8TVQ - chains A and B of the 14 polymer chains in the assembly; structure by electron microscopy, 4.60 A resolution (low resolution: residue-level contacts below are approximate; hydrogen-bond / salt-bridge calls are withheld).

== Chain A ==
Molecule: DNA-directed RNA polymerase II subunit RPB1
Organism: Saccharomyces cerevisiae
Notes: EC 2.7.7.6
UniProtKB: P04050 (RPB1_YEAST); numbering as in UniProt (aligned over 1-1733)
Chain sequence (1733 residues; numbered 1 to 1733; the number before each row is that of its first residue):
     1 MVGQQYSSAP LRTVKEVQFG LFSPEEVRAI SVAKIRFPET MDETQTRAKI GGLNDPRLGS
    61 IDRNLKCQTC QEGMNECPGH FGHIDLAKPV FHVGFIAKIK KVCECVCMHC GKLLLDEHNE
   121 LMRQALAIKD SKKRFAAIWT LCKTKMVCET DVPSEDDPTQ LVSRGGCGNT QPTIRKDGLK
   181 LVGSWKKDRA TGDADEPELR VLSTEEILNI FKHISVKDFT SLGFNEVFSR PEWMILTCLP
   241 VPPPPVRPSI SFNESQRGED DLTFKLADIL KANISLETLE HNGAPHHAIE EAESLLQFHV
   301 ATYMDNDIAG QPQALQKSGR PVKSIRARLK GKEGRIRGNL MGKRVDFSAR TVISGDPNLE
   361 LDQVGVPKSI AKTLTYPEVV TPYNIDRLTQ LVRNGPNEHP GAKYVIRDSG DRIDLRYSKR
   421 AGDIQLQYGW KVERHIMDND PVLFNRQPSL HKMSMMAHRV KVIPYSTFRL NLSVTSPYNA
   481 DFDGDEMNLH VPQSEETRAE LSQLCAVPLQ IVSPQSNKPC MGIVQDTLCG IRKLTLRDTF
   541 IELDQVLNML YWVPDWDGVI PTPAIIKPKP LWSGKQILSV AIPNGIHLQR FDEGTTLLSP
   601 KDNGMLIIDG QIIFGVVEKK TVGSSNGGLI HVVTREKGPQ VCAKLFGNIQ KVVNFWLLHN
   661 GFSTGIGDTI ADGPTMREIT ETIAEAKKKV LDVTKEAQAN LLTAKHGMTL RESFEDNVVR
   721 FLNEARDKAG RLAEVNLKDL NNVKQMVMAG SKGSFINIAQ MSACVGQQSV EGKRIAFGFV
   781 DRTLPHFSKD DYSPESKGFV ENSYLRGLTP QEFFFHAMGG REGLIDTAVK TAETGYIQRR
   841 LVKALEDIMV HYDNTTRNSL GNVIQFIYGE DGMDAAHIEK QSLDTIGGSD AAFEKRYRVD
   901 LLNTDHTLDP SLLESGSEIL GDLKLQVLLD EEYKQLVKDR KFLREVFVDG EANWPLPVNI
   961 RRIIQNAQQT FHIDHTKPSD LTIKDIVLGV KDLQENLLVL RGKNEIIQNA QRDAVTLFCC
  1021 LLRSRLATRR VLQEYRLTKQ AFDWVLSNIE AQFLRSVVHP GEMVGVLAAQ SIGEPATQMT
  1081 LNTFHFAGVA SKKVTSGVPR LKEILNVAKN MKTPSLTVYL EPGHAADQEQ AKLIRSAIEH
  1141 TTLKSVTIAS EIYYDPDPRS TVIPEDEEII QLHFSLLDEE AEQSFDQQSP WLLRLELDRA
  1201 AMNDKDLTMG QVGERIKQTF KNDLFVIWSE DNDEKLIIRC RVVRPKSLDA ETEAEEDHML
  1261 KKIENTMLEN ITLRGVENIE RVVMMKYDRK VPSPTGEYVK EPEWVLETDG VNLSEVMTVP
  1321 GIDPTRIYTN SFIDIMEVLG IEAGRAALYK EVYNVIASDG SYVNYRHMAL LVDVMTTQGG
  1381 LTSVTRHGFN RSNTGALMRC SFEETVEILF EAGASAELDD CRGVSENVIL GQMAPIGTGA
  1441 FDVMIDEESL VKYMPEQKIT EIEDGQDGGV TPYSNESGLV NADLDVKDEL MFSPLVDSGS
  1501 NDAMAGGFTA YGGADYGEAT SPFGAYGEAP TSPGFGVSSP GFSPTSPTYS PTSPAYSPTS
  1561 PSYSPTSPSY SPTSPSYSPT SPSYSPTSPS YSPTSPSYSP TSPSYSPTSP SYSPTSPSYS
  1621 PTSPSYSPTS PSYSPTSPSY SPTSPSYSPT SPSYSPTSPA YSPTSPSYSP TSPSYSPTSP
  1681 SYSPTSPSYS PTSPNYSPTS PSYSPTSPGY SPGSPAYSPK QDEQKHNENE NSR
Disordered / not traced: 1-7, 42-44, 188-198, 1079-1096, 1158-1187, 1221-1224, 1243-1256, 1444-1733
Swiss-Prot annotation at these positions:
  - region: Pro248 to Asp260 (Lid loop), Asn306 to Lys323 (Rudder loop), Pro810 to Glu822 (Bridging helix)
  - binding site (Zn(2+)): Cys67, Cys70, Cys77, His80, Cys107, Cys110, Cys148, Cys167
  - binding site (Mg(2+)): Asp481, Asp483, Asp485
  - modified residue: Thr1471 (Phosphothreonine)
  - cross-link (Glycyl lysine isopeptide (Lys-Gly)): Lys695 (interchain with G-Cter in ubiquitin), Lys1246 (interchain with G-Cter in ubiquitin), Lys1350 (interchain with G-Cter in ubiquitin)
  - natural variant: Ser1653 to Pro1659 (deletion: In strain: A364A)
  - mutagenesis: Lys1246 (K1246R: Impairs ubiquitination during transcription stress)
Bound ions: Zn2+ site 1: Cys67, Cys77; Zn2+ site 2: Met108, Cys110, Cys167; Mg2+: Asp483, Asp485 (shared with 1 residue of chain R)

== Chain B ==
Molecule: DNA-directed RNA polymerase subunit beta
Organism: Saccharomyces cerevisiae
Notes: EC 2.7.7.6
UniProtKB: A0A6A5Q4H2 (A0A6A5Q4H2_YEASX); numbering as in UniProt (aligned over 1-1224)
Chain sequence (1224 residues; each row starts with the number of its first residue):
     1 MSDLANSEKY YDEDPYGFED ESAPITAEDS WAVISAFFRE KGLVSQQLDS FNQFVDYTLQ
    61 DIICEDSTLI LEQLAQHTTE SDNISRKYEI SFGKIYVTKP MVNESDGVTH ALYPQEARLR
   121 NLTYSSGLFV DVKKRTYEAI DVPGRELKYE LIAEESEDDS ESGKVFIGRL PIMLRSKNCY
   181 LSEATESDLY KLKECPFDMG GYFIINGSEK VLIAQERSAG NIVQVFKKAA PSPISHVAEI
   241 RSALEKGSRF ISTLQVKLYG REGSSARTIK ATLPYIKQDI PIVIIFRALG IIPDGEILEH
   301 ICYDVNDWQM LEMLKPCVED GFVIQDRETA LDFIGRRGTA LGIKKEKRIQ YAKDILQKEF
   361 LPHITQLEGF ESRKAFFLGY MINRLLLCAL DRKDQDDRDH FGKKRLDLAG PLLAQLFKTL
   421 FKKLTKDIFR YMQRTVEEAH DFNMKLAINA KTITSGLKYA LATGNWGEQK KAMSSRAGVS
   481 QVLNRYTYSS TLSHLRRTNT PIGRDGKLAK PRQLHNTHWG LVCPAETPEG QACGLVKNLS
   541 LMSCISVGTD PMPIITFLSE WGMEPLEDYV PHQSPDATRV FVNGVWHGVH RNPARLMETL
   601 RTLRRKGDIN PEVSMIRDIR EKELKIFTDA GRVYRPLFIV EDDESLGHKE LKVRKGHIAK
   661 LMATEYQDIE GGFEDVEEYT WSSLLNEGLV EYIDAEEEES ILIAMQPEDL EPAEANEEND
   721 LDVDPAKRIR VSHHATTFTH CEIHPSMILG VAASIIPFPD HNQSPRNTYQ SAMGKQAMGV
   781 FLTNYNVRMD TMANILYYPQ KPLGTTRAME YLKFRELPAG QNAIVAIACY SGYNQEDSMI
   841 MNQSSIDRGL FRSLFFRSYM DQEKKYGMSI TETFEKPQRT NTLRMKHGTY DKLDDDGLIA
   901 PGVRVSGEDV IIGKTTPISP DEEELGQRTA YHSKRDASTP LRSTENGIVD QVLVTTNQDG
   961 LKFVKVRVRT TKIPQIGDKF ASRHGQKGTI GITYRREDMP FTAEGIVPDL IINPHAIPSR
  1021 MTVAHLIECL LSKVAALSGN EGDASPFTDI TVEGISKLLR EHGYQSRGFE VMYNGHTGKK
  1081 LMAQIFFGPT YYQRLRHMVD DKIHARARGP MQVLTRQPVE GRSRDGGLRF GEMERDCMIA
  1141 HGAASFLKER LMEASDAFRV HICGICGLMT VIAKLNHNQF ECKGCDNKID IYQIHIPYAA
  1201 KLLFQELMAM NITPRLYTDR SRDF
Disordered / not traced: 1-19, 73-86, 140-161, 244-251, 340-346, 436-441, 468-475, 503-513, 673-676, 717-735, 880-944
Bound ions: Zn2+: Cys1163, Cys1166, Cys1185

== Chain A / chain B interface ==
Pairs across the interface (289; chain A residue first):
  Ser8(A) - Phe1180(B)
  Ser8(A) - Gln1193(B)
  Ala9(A) - Gln1193(B)
  Pro10(A) - Ile1191(B)
  Pro10(A) - Tyr1192(B)
  Pro10(A) - Gln1193(B)
  Leu11(A) - Gln1193(B)
  Arg12(A) - Tyr1192(B)
  Arg12(A) - Gln1193(B)
  Arg12(A) - Ile1194(B)
  Arg12(A) - Thr1218(B)
  Thr13(A) - Thr1218(B)
  Val14(A) - Tyr1217(B)
  Val14(A) - Thr1218(B)
  Lys15(A) - Tyr1217(B)
  Lys15(A) - Thr1218(B)
  Lys15(A) - Arg1220(B)
  Glu16(A) - Leu1216(B)
  Glu16(A) - Tyr1217(B)
  Glu16(A) - Asp1219(B)
  Glu16(A) - Arg1220(B)
  Glu16(A) - Ser1221(B)
  Val17(A) - Arg1215(B)
  Val17(A) - Leu1216(B)
  Gln18(A) - Thr1213(B)
  Gln18(A) - Pro1214(B)
  Gln18(A) - Arg1215(B)
  Phe19(A) - Thr1213(B)
  Phe19(A) - Pro1214(B)
  Gly20(A) - Ile1212(B)
  Gly20(A) - Thr1213(B)
  Leu21(A) - Asn1211(B)
  Leu21(A) - Ile1212(B)
  Leu21(A) - Thr1213(B)
  Phe22(A) - Met1208(B)
  Phe22(A) - Asn1211(B)
  Phe22(A) - Ile1212(B)
  Phe22(A) - Thr1213(B)
  Glu26(A) - Arg1215(B)
  Ala29(A) - Lys1183(B)
  Ala29(A) - Gly1184(B)
  Ile30(A) - Leu1168(B)
  Ile30(A) - Thr1170(B)
  Ser31(A) - Lys1183(B)
  Val32(A) - Lys1183(B)
  Gln71(A) - Asn1176(B)
  Glu72(A) - Leu1175(B)
  Met74(A) - Arg1116(B)
  Asn75(A) - Arg1116(B)
  Asn75(A) - Phe1158(B)
  Glu76(A) - Arg1159(B)
  Pro78(A) - Lys1201(B)
  Phe81(A) - Met1169(B)
  Phe81(A) - Gln1205(B)
  Phe81(A) - Met1208(B)
  His92(A) - Met1210(B)
  His92(A) - Asn1211(B)
  Leu236(A) - Asn1211(B)
  Pro240(A) - Asn1211(B)
  Pro245(A) - Leu1202(B)
  Val246(A) - Gln1205(B)
  Pro248(A) - Leu1114(B)
  Met304(A) - Met1210(B)
  Arg328(A) - Glu1206(B)
  Leu329(A) - Leu1203(B)
  Arg335(A) - Glu1206(B)
  Arg337(A) - Glu1132(B)
  Asn339(A) - Thr1115(B)
  Asn339(A) - Gln1117(B)
  Leu340(A) - Ala1200(B)
  Met341(A) - Gly1131(B)
  Met341(A) - Glu1132(B)
  Met341(A) - Arg1135(B)
  Gly342(A) - Phe1130(B)
  Lys343(A) - Gln1117(B)
  Lys343(A) - Leu1128(B)
  Lys343(A) - Arg1129(B)
  Lys343(A) - Phe1130(B)
  Lys343(A) - Leu1151(B)
  Lys343(A) - Ser1155(B)
  Lys343(A) - Asp1156(B)
  Arg344(A) - Pro1118(B)
  Arg344(A) - Glu1120(B)
  Arg344(A) - Gly1121(B)
  Arg344(A) - Gly1126(B)
  Arg344(A) - Gly1127(B)
  Arg344(A) - Leu1128(B)
  Arg344(A) - Arg1129(B)
  Arg344(A) - Ser1155(B)
  Val345(A) - Arg1106(B)
  Val345(A) - Pro1118(B)
  Val345(A) - Gly1127(B)
  Val345(A) - Leu1128(B)
  Val345(A) - Phe1130(B)
  Val345(A) - Ala1154(B)
  Asp346(A) - Arg1106(B)
  Asp346(A) - Arg1108(B)
  Asp346(A) - Ala1154(B)
  Phe347(A) - Arg1106(B)
  Phe347(A) - Ala1107(B)
  Phe347(A) - Arg1108(B)
  Ser348(A) - Ala1105(B)
  Ser348(A) - Arg1106(B)
  Ser348(A) - Leu1128(B)
  Ala349(A) - His1104(B)
  Ala349(A) - Ala1105(B)
  Ala349(A) - Leu1128(B)
  Arg350(A) - Lys1102(B)
  Arg350(A) - Ile1103(B)
  Arg350(A) - His1104(B)
  Arg350(A) - Leu1128(B)
  Thr351(A) - Ile1103(B)
  Gly355(A) - Tyr833(B)
  Asp356(A) - Tyr833(B)
  Pro357(A) - Gly832(B)
  Pro357(A) - Tyr833(B)
  Asn358(A) - Tyr833(B)
  Ser369(A) - Ile1103(B)
  Ile370(A) - Ile1103(B)
  Leu443(A) - Phe1146(B)
  Asn445(A) - Glu1134(B)
  Ser449(A) - Met1133(B)
  His451(A) - Cys1137(B)
  Lys452(A) - Cys1137(B)
  Lys452(A) - Ala1140(B)
  Lys452(A) - His1141(B)
  Ser454(A) - Cys1137(B)
  Met455(A) - Glu1134(B)
  Met455(A) - Met1138(B)
  Met455(A) - His1141(B)
  Tyr465(A) - Ile976(B)
  Ser466(A) - Val1099(B)
  Arg469(A) - Ile976(B)
  Arg469(A) - Gly991(B)
  Leu472(A) - Gln835(B)
  Phe482(A) - Glu836(B)
  Phe482(A) - Thr989(B)
  Asp483(A) - Lys979(B)
  Asp483(A) - Thr989(B)
  Gly484(A) - Thr989(B)
  Glu486(A) - Lys1102(B)
  Leu489(A) - Leu1128(B)
  His490(A) - Phe1130(B)
  His490(A) - Arg1150(B)
  Val491(A) - Arg1150(B)
  Pro492(A) - Arg1150(B)
  Gln493(A) - Glu1149(B)
  Glu496(A) - Ser1145(B)
  Thr497(A) - Phe1146(B)
  Thr497(A) - Glu1149(B)
  Glu500(A) - Ala1143(B)
  Glu500(A) - Ala1144(B)
  Glu500(A) - Ser1145(B)
  Glu500(A) - Phe1146(B)
  Leu501(A) - Phe1146(B)
  Leu504(A) - His1141(B)
  Leu504(A) - Ala1143(B)
  Cys505(A) - His1141(B)
  Gln510(A) - His1141(B)
  Gln525(A) - Gln835(B)
  Gln525(A) - Glu836(B)
  Asp526(A) - Cys829(B)
  Asp526(A) - Asn834(B)
  Asp526(A) - Gln835(B)
  Asp526(A) - Asn1013(B)
  Asp526(A) - His1015(B)
  Thr527(A) - Gln835(B)
  Cys529(A) - His1015(B)
  Asn654(A) - Ser831(B)
  Asn654(A) - Gly832(B)
  Leu657(A) - Cys829(B)
  Leu658(A) - Tyr830(B)
  Leu658(A) - Asn1074(B)
  His659(A) - Asn1074(B)
  His659(A) - Thr1077(B)
  Asn660(A) - Leu1081(B)
  Asn660(A) - Met1082(B)
  Asn660(A) - Ala1083(B)
  Gly661(A) - Cys829(B)
  Gly661(A) - Ala1083(B)
  Phe662(A) - Ala828(B)
  Phe662(A) - Cys829(B)
  Phe662(A) - Pro1014(B)
  Phe662(A) - His1015(B)
  Ser663(A) - Ile827(B)
  Ser663(A) - Ala828(B)
  Ser663(A) - Pro1014(B)
  Ser663(A) - Gln1084(B)
  Ser663(A) - Ile1085(B)
  Thr664(A) - Ile827(B)
  Thr664(A) - Pro1014(B)
  Thr664(A) - Phe1069(B)
  Thr664(A) - Phe1086(B)
  Gly665(A) - Leu1026(B)
  Gly665(A) - Phe1086(B)
  Ile666(A) - Leu1026(B)
  Ile666(A) - Ile1027(B)
  Ile666(A) - Leu1030(B)
  Ile666(A) - Phe1086(B)
  Ile670(A) - Arg1067(B)
  Val743(A) - Pro1018(B)
  Met746(A) - His1015(B)
  Met746(A) - Pro1018(B)
  Lys752(A) - His1015(B)
  Lys752(A) - Ser1019(B)
  Asn757(A) - Pro1018(B)
  Asn757(A) - Ser1019(B)
  Asn757(A) - Met1021(B)
  Met761(A) - Met1021(B)
  Met761(A) - Val1023(B)
  Ala776(A) - Asn516(B)
  Gly778(A) - His515(B)
  Gly778(A) - Asn516(B)
  Phe779(A) - Asn516(B)
  Phe779(A) - Thr517(B)
  Phe779(A) - Glu698(B)
  Arg782(A) - Glu698(B)
  Arg782(A) - Glu699(B)
  Arg782(A) - Ile701(B)
  Thr783(A) - Asn516(B)
  Leu784(A) - Trp519(B)
  Pro785(A) - Trp519(B)
  Pro785(A) - Leu702(B)
  Pro785(A) - Ile703(B)
  His786(A) - Trp519(B)
  His786(A) - Ile703(B)
  His786(A) - Ala704(B)
  His786(A) - Met705(B)
  His786(A) - Glu742(B)
  Lys789(A) - Glu699(B)
  Tyr804(A) - His761(B)
  Tyr804(A) - Asn762(B)
  Tyr804(A) - Gln763(B)
  Leu805(A) - His761(B)
  Arg806(A) - His761(B)
  Gly807(A) - Asp760(B)
  Gly807(A) - His761(B)
  Leu808(A) - Asp760(B)
  Leu808(A) - Phe1047(B)
  Thr809(A) - Phe1047(B)
  Pro810(A) - Met705(B)
  Pro810(A) - Pro745(B)
  Pro810(A) - Phe1047(B)
  Gln811(A) - Met705(B)
  Phe813(A) - Pro759(B)
  Phe814(A) - Asn516(B)
  Phe814(A) - Trp519(B)
  His816(A) - Gln763(B)
  His816(A) - Ser764(B)
  Ala817(A) - Ser764(B)
  Met818(A) - Leu514(B)
  Met818(A) - His515(B)
  Met818(A) - Asn516(B)
  Arg821(A) - Leu514(B)
  Arg821(A) - Gly534(B)
  Leu824(A) - Pro765(B)
  Leu824(A) - Thr768(B)
  Leu824(A) - Tyr769(B)
  Gln838(A) - Met1133(B)
  Arg839(A) - Glu1132(B)
  Lys843(A) - Arg1135(B)
  Met1063(A) - Ile1139(B)
  Val1066(A) - Asp1136(B)
  Val1066(A) - Ile1139(B)
  Val1066(A) - Ala1140(B)
  Leu1067(A) - Ala1140(B)
  Gln1070(A) - Cys1137(B)
  Asn1265(A) - Gly263(B)
  Phe1410(A) - Met1210(B)
  Val1424(A) - Ile1139(B)
  Ser1425(A) - Arg1135(B)
  Val1428(A) - Leu1151(B)
  Val1428(A) - Pro1197(B)
  Ile1429(A) - Pro1197(B)
  Ile1429(A) - Ala1200(B)
  Leu1430(A) - Met1152(B)
  Leu1430(A) - His1195(B)
  Leu1430(A) - Ile1196(B)
  Leu1430(A) - Pro1197(B)
  Gly1431(A) - Lys1148(B)
  Gly1431(A) - Met1152(B)
  Gly1431(A) - Pro1197(B)
  Met1433(A) - Ala1144(B)
  Met1433(A) - Ser1145(B)
  Met1433(A) - Lys1148(B)
  Thr1438(A) - Gly1142(B)
  Thr1438(A) - Ala1143(B)
  Thr1438(A) - Ala1144(B)
  Thr1438(A) - Ser1145(B)
Interface residues without a listed pair, chain A (180 interface residues in all): Cys70, Cys77, Phe228, Pro242, Ile325, Val352, Thr373, Leu374, Glu433, Gln447, Met456, Thr467, Thr475, Asp481, Asn488, Ser494, Val524, Gln545, Gly667, Ser751, Ile775, Phe777, Val780, Phe787, Gly820, Ala828, Val842, Glu846, Leu1409, Gln1432, Ala1434, Ile1436, Gly1437, Gly1439
Interface residues without a listed pair, chain B (162 interface residues in all): Pro524, Gly530, Cys533, Ser700, Asn767, Asp837, Ser838, Gly977, Gly988, Ile992, Ile1017, Val1052, Lys1079, Val1119, Leu1147, Glu1153, His1161, Ala1173, Ala1199, Phe1204, Leu1207, Ala1209

== Summary ==
Chain A and chain B form an interface of 180 and 162 residues respectively. Cys67(A) and Cys77(A) form the
Zn2+ site 1. UniProt lists 8 Zn2+-binding residues, 3 Mg2+-binding residues and one mutagenesis site on chain
A.
Here chain A is DNA-directed RNA polymerase II subunit RPB1 and chain B is DNA-directed RNA polymerase subunit
beta, both from Saccharomyces cerevisiae. Entry 8TVQ (Cryo-EM structure of CPD stalled 10-subunit Pol II in
complex with Rad26) was determined by electron microscopy, deposited together with 8TUG, 8TVP, 8TVS, 8TVV,
8TVW, 8TVX and 8TVY.
